9PC6 - chains J and I of the 6 polymer chains in the assembly; structure by electron microscopy, 3.96 A resolution.

[Chain J]
Molecule: Antibody Fragment 1B2 Heavy Chain
From: Homo sapiens
Notes: antibody fragment or engineered binder
Chain sequence (249 residues; numbered 1 to 249; the number before each row is that of its first residue):
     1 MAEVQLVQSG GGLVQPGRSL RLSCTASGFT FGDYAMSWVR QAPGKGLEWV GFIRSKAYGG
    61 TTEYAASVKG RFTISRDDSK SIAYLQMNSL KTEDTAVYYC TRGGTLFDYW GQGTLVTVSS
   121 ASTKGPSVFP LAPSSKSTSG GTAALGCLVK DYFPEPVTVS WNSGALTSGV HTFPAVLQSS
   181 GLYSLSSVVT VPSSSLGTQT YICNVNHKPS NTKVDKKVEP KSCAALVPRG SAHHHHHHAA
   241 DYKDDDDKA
Unresolved in the structure: 1-2, 136-142, 194-199, 221-249
Disulfide bonds: Cys147-Cys203

[Chain I]
Molecule: Antibody Fragment 1B2 Light Chain
From: Homo sapiens
Notes: antibody fragment or engineered binder
Chain sequence (236 residues; each row starts with the number of its first residue):
     1 LFAIPLVVPF YSHSALDVVM TQSPLSLPVT PGEPASISCR SSQSLLHSNG YNYLDWYLQK
    61 PGQSPQLLIY LGSNRASGVP DRFSGSGSGT DFTLKISRVE AEDVGVYYCM QSLQTPRLTF
   121 GPGTKVDIKR TVAAPSVFIF PPSDEQLKSG TASVVCLLNN FYPRGAKVQW KVDNALQSGN
   181 SQESVTEQDS KDSTYSLSST LTLSKADYEK HKVYACEVTH QGLSSPVTKS FNRGEC
Unresolved in the structure: 1-16, 173-176, 213-214, 232-236
Disulfide bonds: Cys39-Cys109, Cys156-Cys216

[Chain J / chain I interface]
Pairs across the interface (50; chain J residue first):
  Gln41(J) - Gln59(I)  hydrogen bond
  Leu47(J) - Tyr108(I)
  Leu47(J) - Thr119(I)  hydrogen bond (backbone-side chain)
  Leu47(J) - Phe120(I)  hydrophobic
  Trp49(J) - Arg117(I)
  Trp49(J) - Leu118(I)  hydrogen bond (backbone-backbone)
  Glu63(J) - Pro116(I)
  Tyr99(J) - Ser64(I)
  Thr105(J) - Ser112(I)
  Thr105(J) - Thr115(I)
  Thr105(J) - Arg117(I)
  Leu106(J) - Tyr57(I)
  Leu106(J) - Tyr70(I)  hydrophobic
  Phe107(J) - Tyr57(I)  hydrogen bond (backbone-side chain)
  Phe107(J) - Leu67(I)
  Phe107(J) - Phe120(I)  hydrophobic
  Trp110(J) - Tyr57(I)  hydrophobic
  Trp110(J) - Pro65(I)
  Trp110(J) - Gln66(I)
  Trp110(J) - Leu67(I)
  Val128(J) - Glu145(I)
  Phe129(J) - Ser143(I)
  Phe129(J) - Glu145(I)
  Phe129(J) - Gln146(I)
  Pro130(J) - Ser143(I)
  Pro130(J) - Glu145(I)
  Leu131(J) - Phe140(I)  hydrophobic
  Leu131(J) - Val155(I)  hydrophobic
  Ala132(J) - Phe140(I)
  Ala132(J) - Pro141(I)
  Pro133(J) - Phe140(I)
  Ala143(J) - Phe138(I)
  Ala144(J) - Phe138(I)
  Ala144(J) - Phe140(I)
  Leu145(J) - Phe140(I)  hydrophobic
  Leu148(J) - Val155(I)  hydrophobic
  Lys150(J) - Thr202(I)
  His171(J) - Asn159(I)
  His171(J) - Ser196(I)
  Phe173(J) - Ser184(I)
  Phe173(J) - Thr186(I)
  Phe173(J) - Ser196(I)
  Phe173(J) - Leu197(I)
  Phe173(J) - Ser198(I)
  Pro174(J) - Ser184(I)  hydrogen bond (backbone-side chain)
  Val176(J) - Gln182(I)
  Leu177(J) - Gln182(I)  hydrogen bond (backbone-side chain)
  Val188(J) - Leu157(I)  hydrophobic
  Thr190(J) - Asn159(I)  hydrogen bond
  Lys216(J) - Glu145(I)  salt bridge
Other interface residues (no listed pair), chain J (33 interface residues in all): Glu48, Ala65, Asp108, Gly111, Gln178
Other interface residues (no listed pair), chain I (36 interface residues in all): Asp55, Gln63, Ser149, Ser153, Val185

[Overview]
The interface between chain J and chain I involves 33 residues on one side and 36 on the other, with 7
hydrogen bonds and 1 salt bridge. Polar pairs include Lys216(J)-Glu145(I), Gln41(J)-Gln59(I) and
Leu47(J)-Thr119(I).
Here chain J is Antibody Fragment 1B2 Heavy Chain and chain I is Antibody Fragment 1B2 Light Chain, both from
Homo sapiens. Entry 9PC6 (Antibody (1B2) Bound Crosslinked Rifamycin Synthetase Module 1 with a C-terminal
Type II Thioesterase) was determined by electron microscopy together with 9PAT and 9PAV from the same study.
